Entry 5C51 (X-ray diffraction, 3.43 A resolution); this record covers chains A and T of the 5 polymer chains in the assembly.

# Chain A
Name: DNA polymerase subunit gamma-1
From: Homo sapiens
Notes: EC 2.7.7.7
Reference sequence: P54098 (DPOG1_HUMAN); aligned to UniProt positions 25-1229 over residues 35-1239 (the alignment contains insertions or deletions, so no single offset holds)
Amino-acid sequence (1205 residues; row label = number of the first residue in the row):
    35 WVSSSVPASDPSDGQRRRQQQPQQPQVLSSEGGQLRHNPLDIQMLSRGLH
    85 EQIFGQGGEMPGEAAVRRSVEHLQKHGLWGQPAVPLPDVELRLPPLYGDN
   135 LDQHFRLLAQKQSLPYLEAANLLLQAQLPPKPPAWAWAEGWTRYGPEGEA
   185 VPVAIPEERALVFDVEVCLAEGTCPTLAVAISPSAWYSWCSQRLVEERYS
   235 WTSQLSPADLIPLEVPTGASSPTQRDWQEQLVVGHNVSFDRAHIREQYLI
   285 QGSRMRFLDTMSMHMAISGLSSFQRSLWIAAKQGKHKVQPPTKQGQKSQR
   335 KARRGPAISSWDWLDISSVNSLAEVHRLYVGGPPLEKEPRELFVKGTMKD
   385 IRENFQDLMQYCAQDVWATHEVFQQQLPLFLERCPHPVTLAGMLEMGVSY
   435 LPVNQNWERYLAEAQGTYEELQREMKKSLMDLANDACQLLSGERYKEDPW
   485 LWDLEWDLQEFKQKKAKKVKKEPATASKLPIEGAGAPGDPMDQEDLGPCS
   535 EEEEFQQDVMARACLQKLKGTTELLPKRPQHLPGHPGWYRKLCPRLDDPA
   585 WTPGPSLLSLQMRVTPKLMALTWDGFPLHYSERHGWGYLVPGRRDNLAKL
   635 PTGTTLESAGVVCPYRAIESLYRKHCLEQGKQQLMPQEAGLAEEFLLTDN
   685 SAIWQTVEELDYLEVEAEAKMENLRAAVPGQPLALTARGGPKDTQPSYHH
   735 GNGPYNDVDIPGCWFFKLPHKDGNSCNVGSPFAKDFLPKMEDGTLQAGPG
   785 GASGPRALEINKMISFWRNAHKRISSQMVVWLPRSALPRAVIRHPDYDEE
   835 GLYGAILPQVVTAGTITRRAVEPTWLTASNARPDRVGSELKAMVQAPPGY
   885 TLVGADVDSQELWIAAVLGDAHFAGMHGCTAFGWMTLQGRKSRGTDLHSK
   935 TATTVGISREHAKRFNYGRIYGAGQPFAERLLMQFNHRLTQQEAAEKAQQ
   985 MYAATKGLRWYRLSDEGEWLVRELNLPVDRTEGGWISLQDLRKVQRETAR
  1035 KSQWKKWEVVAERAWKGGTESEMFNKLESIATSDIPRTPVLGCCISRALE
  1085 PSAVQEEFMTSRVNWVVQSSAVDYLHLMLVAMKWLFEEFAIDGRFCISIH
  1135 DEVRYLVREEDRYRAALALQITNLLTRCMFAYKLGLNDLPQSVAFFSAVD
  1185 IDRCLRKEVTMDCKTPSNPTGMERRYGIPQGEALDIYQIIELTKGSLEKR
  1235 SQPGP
Disordered / not traced: 35-77, 250-261, 317-340, 511-529, 624-629, 663-737, 993-1024, 1229-1239
Construct notes: conflict Arg948 (Ile in P54098)
Ion coordination: Mg2+: Asp890, Asp1135 (together with 1RY)
Ligand contacts: 1RY ([[(2R,5S)-5-(4-azanyl-5-fluoranyl-2-oxidanylidene-pyrimidin-1-yl)-1,3-oxathiolan-2-yl]methoxy-oxidanyl-phosphoryl] phosphono hydrogen phosphate): Arg853, Asp890, Val891, Asp892, Ser893, Gln894, Glu895, His932, Arg943, Lys947, Arg948, Tyr951, Tyr955, Asp1135
UniProt features mapped onto this chain:
  - binding site (a 2'-deoxyribonucleoside 5'-triphosphate): Val901, Arg953, Asp1145
  - binding site (Mg(2+)): Val901, Asp1145

# Chain T
Molecule: 25-nt DNA strand
Sequence (25 nucleotides; row label = number of the first residue in the row):
     2 GCGGTATGGCACTGGCCCTCGTTTT

# Chain A / chain T interface
Pairs across the interface - 46 pairs, chain A then chain T:
  Ser305(A) - DT6(T)  phosphate contact
  Ser305(A) - DA7(T)  phosphate contact
  Ser306(A) - DA7(T)  phosphate contact
  Lys498(A) - DT23(T)  phosphate contact
  Lys561(A) - DC21(T)  phosphate contact
  Lys561(A) - DG22(T)  salt bridge to the phosphate
  Ser593(A) - DA12(T)  hydrogen bond to the phosphate
  Gln595(A) - DA12(T)  sugar contact
  Met596(A) - DA12(T)  phosphate contact
  Met596(A) - DC13(T)  phosphate contact
  Arg597(A) - DC13(T)  hydrogen bond to the phosphate
  Arg802(A) - DG10(T)  phosphate contact
  Asn803(A) - DG9(T)  base contact
  Asn803(A) - DG10(T)  sugar contact
  Lys806(A) - DG10(T)  phosphate contact
  Arg807(A) - DG9(T)  sugar contact
  Thr849(A) - DT6(T)  phosphate contact
  Thr849(A) - DA7(T)  hydrogen bond to the phosphate
  Ile850(A) - DT6(T)  hydrogen bond to the phosphate
  Ile850(A) - DA7(T)  phosphate contact
  Arg853(A) - DG5(T)  base contact
  Val855(A) - DA7(T)  phosphate contact
  Val855(A) - DT8(T)  sugar contact
  Pro857(A) - DT8(T)  phosphate contact
  Pro857(A) - DG9(T)  phosphate contact
  Thr861(A) - DT8(T)  base contact
  Arg948(A) - DG4(T)  hydrogen bond to the base
  Arg948(A) - DG5(T)  hydrogen bond to the base
  Tyr951(A) - DG4(T)  base contact
  Gly952(A) - DG4(T)  sugar contact
  Tyr955(A) - DG4(T)  base contact
  Gly956(A) - DG4(T)  phosphate contact
  Ala957(A) - DC3(T)  phosphate contact
  Gly958(A) - DC3(T)  phosphate contact
  Gly958(A) - DG4(T)  hydrogen bond to the phosphate
  Gln959(A) - DC3(T)  hydrogen bond to the phosphate
  Phe961(A) - DG4(T)  phosphate contact
  Met1093(A) - DC3(T)  base contact
  Thr1094(A) - DC3(T)  base contact
  Thr1094(A) - DG5(T)  sugar contact
  Ser1095(A) - DG5(T)  phosphate contact
  Ser1095(A) - DT6(T)  hydrogen bond to the phosphate
  Asn1098(A) - DG5(T)  sugar contact
  Asn1098(A) - DT6(T)  sugar contact
  Gln1102(A) - DG5(T)  base contact
  Gln1102(A) - DT6(T)  sugar contact
Interface residues without a listed pair, chain A (39 interface residues in all): Leu304, Arg309, Lys496, Pro560, Arg562, Glu856, Pro960
Interface residues without a listed pair, chain T (15 interface residues in all): DC11, DT14

# Overview
39 residues of chain A face 15 of chain T across their interface; the contacts include 9 hydrogen bonds and 1
salt bridge. Polar pairs include Arg948(A)-DG4(T), Arg948(A)-DG5(T) and Ser593(A)-DA12(T). Ligands of chain A:
compound 1RY.
Here chain A is DNA polymerase subunit gamma-1 (Homo sapiens) and chain T is a 25-nt DNA strand. Entry 5C51
(Probing the Structural and Molecular Basis of Nucleotide Selectivity by Human Mitochondrial DNA Polymerase
gamma) was determined by X-ray diffraction, deposited together with 5C52 and 5C53.
